Entry 6HBC (electron microscopy, 2.78 A resolution); this record covers chains B and D of the 5 polymer chains in the assembly.

== Chain B ==
Name: Ribulose bisphosphate carboxylase large chain
From: Synechococcus elongatus (strain PCC 7942)
Notes: EC 4.1.1.39; fragment: Rubisco large subunit
UniProt: Q31NB3 (RBL_SYNE7); residues 4-475 here correspond to UniProt positions 1-472 (UniProt number = residue number - 3)
Chain sequence (472 residues; numbered 4 to 475; the number before each row is that of its first residue):
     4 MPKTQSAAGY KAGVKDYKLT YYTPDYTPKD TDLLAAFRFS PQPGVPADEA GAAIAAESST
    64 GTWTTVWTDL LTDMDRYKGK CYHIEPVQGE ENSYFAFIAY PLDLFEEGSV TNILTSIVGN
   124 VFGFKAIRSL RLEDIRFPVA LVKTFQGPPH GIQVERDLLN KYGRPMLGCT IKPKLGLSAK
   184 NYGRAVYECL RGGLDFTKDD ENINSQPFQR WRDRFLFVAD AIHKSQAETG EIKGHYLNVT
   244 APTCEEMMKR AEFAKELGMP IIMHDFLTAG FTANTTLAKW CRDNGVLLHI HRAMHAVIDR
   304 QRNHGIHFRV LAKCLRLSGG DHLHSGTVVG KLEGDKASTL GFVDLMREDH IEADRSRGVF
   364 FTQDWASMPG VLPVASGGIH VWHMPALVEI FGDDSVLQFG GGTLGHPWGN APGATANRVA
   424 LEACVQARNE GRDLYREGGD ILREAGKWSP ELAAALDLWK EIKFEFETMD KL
Not modelled in the structure: 4-19, 332-337, 466-475

== Chain D ==
Name: Ribulose 1,5-bisphosphate carboxylase small subunit
From: Synechococcus elongatus (strain PCC 7942)
Notes: EC 4.1.1.39; fragment: Rubisco small subunit
UniProt: Q31NB2 (Q31NB2_SYNE7); residue numbers follow UniProt; this construct covers 1-111
Chain sequence (111 residues; each row starts with the number of its first residue):
     1 MSMKTLPKER RFETFSYLPP LSDRQIAAQI EYMIEQGFHP LIEFNEHSNP EEFYWTMWKL
    61 PLFDCKSPQQ VLDEVRECRS EYGDCYIRVA GFDNIKQCQT VSFIVHRPGR Y
Not modelled in the structure: 1-2, 109-111

== How chain B and chain D interact ==
Pairs across the interface (69; chain B residue first):
  Q156(B) - K96(D)
  Q156(B) - C98(D)
  D160(B) - F53(D)
  L161(B) - F53(D)
  L162(B) - E13(D)
  N163(B) - E13(D)
  N163(B) - P50(D)
  N163(B) - E52(D)  hydrogen bond (side chain-backbone)
  N163(B) - F53(D)
  K164(B) - E13(D)  salt bridge
  Y165(B) - T14(D)  hydrogen bond (backbone-side chain)
  Y165(B) - Q99(D)
  Y165(B) - T100(D)
  Y165(B) - V101(D)
  Y165(B) - S102(D)
  G166(B) - T100(D)  hydrogen bond (backbone-backbone)
  R167(B) - E13(D)  salt bridge
  R167(B) - T14(D)
  R194(B) - L6(D)  hydrogen bond (side chain-backbone)
  R194(B) - P7(D)
  G195(B) - L6(D)
  G195(B) - Y17(D)
  G196(B) - Y17(D)
  K227(B) - K8(D)
  Q229(B) - P50(D)
  A230(B) - R10(D)  hydrogen bond (backbone-side chain)
  E231(B) - K8(D)  salt bridge
  E231(B) - E9(D)
  E231(B) - R10(D)
  T232(B) - E9(D)
  T232(B) - R10(D)
  T232(B) - R11(D)  hydrogen bond (backbone-backbone)
  G233(B) - R10(D)
  G233(B) - P50(D)
  E234(B) - R11(D)
  E234(B) - E13(D)  hydrogen bond (side chain-backbone)
  E234(B) - Y17(D)
  E234(B) - P50(D)
  I235(B) - P50(D)
  E351(B) - K96(D)  salt bridge
  P410(B) - M3(D)
  W411(B) - M3(D)
  W411(B) - K4(D)
  A414(B) - L6(D)
  T418(B) - L6(D)
  R421(B) - E13(D)  salt bridge
  R421(B) - Y17(D)
  V422(B) - Y17(D)
  E425(B) - E13(D)
  E425(B) - T14(D)
  E425(B) - F15(D)  hydrogen bond (side chain-backbone)
  E425(B) - S16(D)
  E425(B) - Y17(D)  hydrogen bond (side chain-backbone)
  E425(B) - L18(D)
  A426(B) - L18(D)
  V428(B) - F15(D)  hydrophobic
  Q429(B) - F15(D)
  Q429(B) - L18(D)
  Q429(B) - L21(D)
  Q429(B) - Q25(D)
  Q429(B) - Q29(D)
  R431(B) - Y32(D)  hydrogen bond
  N432(B) - Q29(D)  hydrogen bond
  N432(B) - Y32(D)
  E433(B) - A28(D)
  W451(B) - Y17(D)
  W451(B) - L18(D)  hydrophobic
  W451(B) - P19(D)
  E454(B) - L6(D)
Also at the interface, not in a pair above, chain B (39 interface residues in all): Y190, D396, P415
Also at the interface, not in a pair above, chain D (31 interface residues in all): S48, E51

== Summary ==
39 residues of chain B and 31 residues of chain D are in contact, with 11 hydrogen bonds and 5 salt bridges.
Polar pairs include K164(B)-E13(D), R167(B)-E13(D) and E231(B)-K8(D).
Here chain B is Ribulose bisphosphate carboxylase large chain and chain D is Ribulose 1,5-bisphosphate
carboxylase small subunit, both from Synechococcus elongatus (strain PCC 7942). Entry 6HBC (Structure of the
repeat unit in the network formed by CcmM and Rubisco from Synechococcus elongatus) was determined by electron
microscopy (same publication as 6HBA and 6HBB).
